Entry 1IOV (X-ray diffraction, 2.20 A resolution); this record covers chain A.

== Chain A ==
Protein: D-ala\:d-ala ligase
Organism: Escherichia coli
Notes: EC 6.3.2.4
Reference sequence: P07862 (DDLB_ECOLI); residues 2-306 here correspond to UniProt positions 1-305 (UniProt number = residue number - 1)
Sequence (306 residues; row label = number of the first residue in the row):
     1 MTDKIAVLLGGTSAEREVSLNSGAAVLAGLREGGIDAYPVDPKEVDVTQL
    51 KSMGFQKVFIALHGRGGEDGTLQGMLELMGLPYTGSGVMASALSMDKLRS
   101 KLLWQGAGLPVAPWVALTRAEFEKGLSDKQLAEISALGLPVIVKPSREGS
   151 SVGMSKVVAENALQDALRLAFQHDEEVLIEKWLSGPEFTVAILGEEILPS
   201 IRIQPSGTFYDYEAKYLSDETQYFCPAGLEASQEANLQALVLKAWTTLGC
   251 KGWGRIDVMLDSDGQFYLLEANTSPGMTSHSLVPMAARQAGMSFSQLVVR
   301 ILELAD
Ion coordination: Mg2+ site 1: Ser94, Ala271; Mg2+ site 2: Asp257, Glu270 (together with ADP, POB); Mg2+ site 3: Glu270, Asn272 (together with ADP, POB)
Residues lining bound ligands:
  - ADP (adenosine-5'-diphosphate): Lys97, Ile142, Lys144, Glu148, Gly149, Ser150, Ser151, Val152, Met154, Glu180, Lys181, Trp182, Leu183, Glu187, Phe209, Tyr210, Lys215, Asp257, Met259, Leu269, Glu270
  - POB (2-[(1-amino-ethyl)-phosphate-phosphinoyloxy]-butyric acid): Glu15, Val18, His63, Gly149, Ser150, Ser151, Tyr210, Lys215, Tyr216, Arg255, Asp257, Glu270, Asn272, Pro275, Gly276, His280, Ser281, Leu282, Val283

== Overview ==
Chain A binds ADP and compound POB. Ser94 and Ala271 coordinate Mg2+ site 1. Asp257 and Glu270 coordinate Mg2+
site 2.
Chain A is D-ala\:d-ala ligase (Escherichia coli); the structure, Complex of D-ala:d-ala ligase with ADP and a
phosphoryl phosphonate, was determined by X-ray diffraction, deposited together with 1IOW.
